1P1W - chains A and B; structure by X-ray diffraction, 1.80 A resolution.

[Chain A (and B)]
Protein: Glutamate receptor 2 precursor
Organism: Rattus norvegicus
Notes: fragment: ligand binding core (S1S2J); chain B of this document is another copy of the same molecule, construct and numbering; everything in this record applies to it too
UniProt: P19491 (GRIA2_RAT); the construct has insertions or renumbered stretches relative to UniProt, so the offset changes along the chain: 3-117 = UniProt 413-527; 120-263 = UniProt 653-796
Amino-acid sequence (263 residues; numbered 1 to 263; the number before each row is that of its first residue):
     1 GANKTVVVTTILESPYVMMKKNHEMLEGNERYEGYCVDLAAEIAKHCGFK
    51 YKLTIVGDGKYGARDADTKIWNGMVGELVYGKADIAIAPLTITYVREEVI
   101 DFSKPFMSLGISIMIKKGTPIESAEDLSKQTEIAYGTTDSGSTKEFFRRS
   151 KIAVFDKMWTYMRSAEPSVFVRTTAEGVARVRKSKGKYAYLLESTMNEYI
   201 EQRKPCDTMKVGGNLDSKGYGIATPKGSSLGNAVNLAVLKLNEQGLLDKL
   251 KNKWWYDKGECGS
Not modelled in the structure: 1-3, 262-263
Disulfides: C206-C261
Construct notes: cloning artifact (1-2); engineered mutation Y94 (Leu504 in P19491), T138 (Leu672 in P19491); insertion (118-119)
Ligand contacts: AMPA (AMQ; (S)-alpha-amino-3-hydroxy-5-methyl-4-isoxazolepropionic acid): E13, Y61, P89, L90, T91, R96, T138, G141, S142, T143, T174, L192, E193, M196, Y220
UniProt features mapped onto this chain:
  - binding site (L-glutamate): P89, T91, R96, S142, T143, E193
  - site: R64 (Interaction with the cone snail toxin Con-ikot-ikot), I121 (Crucial to convey clamshell closure to channel opening), R148 (Interaction with the cone snail toxin Con-ikot-ikot), K240 (Interaction with the cone snail toxin Con-ikot-ikot)
  - glycosylation: N3 (N-linked (GlcNAc...) asparagine)
  - modified residue (Phosphoserine): S150, S184

[Interface between chain A and chain B]
Pairs across the interface (26; chain A residue first):
  I92(A) - L239(B)  hydrophobic
  T93(A) - L239(B)
  T93(A) - E243(B)
  Y94(A) - L236(B)
  Y94(A) - K240(B)
  Y94(A) - E243(B)  hydrogen bond (backbone-side chain)
  E97(A) - K104(B)  salt bridge
  E97(A) - N235(B)  hydrogen bond
  E97(A) - L236(B)
  E97(A) - L239(B)
  F102(A) - K104(B)  hydrogen bond (backbone-side chain)
  S103(A) - K104(B)
  K104(A) - E97(B)  salt bridge
  K104(A) - F102(B)  hydrogen bond (side chain-backbone)
  K104(A) - S103(B)
  P105(A) - P105(B)
  S217(A) - N242(B)  hydrogen bond (backbone-side chain)
  N235(A) - E97(B)  hydrogen bond
  L236(A) - Y94(B)
  L236(A) - E97(B)
  L239(A) - I92(B)  hydrophobic
  L239(A) - E97(B)
  K240(A) - Y94(B)
  N242(A) - S217(B)  hydrogen bond (side chain-backbone)
  E243(A) - T93(B)
  E243(A) - Y94(B)  hydrogen bond (side chain-backbone)
Other interface residues (no listed pair), chain A (19 interface residues in all): E98, S108, F146, D248
Other interface residues (no listed pair), chain B (19 interface residues in all): S108, L215, D216, D248

[Summary]
Chain A and chain B each contribute 19 residues to their interface; the contacts include 8 hydrogen bonds and
2 salt bridges. Among the polar pairs are E97(A)-K104(B), Y94(A)-E243(B) and E97(A)-N235(B). Bound to chain A:
AMPA. UniProt lists 6 L-glutamate-binding residues on chain A.
Both chains are Glutamate receptor 2 precursor (Rattus norvegicus). Entry 1P1W (Crystal structure of the GluR2
ligand-binding core (S1S2J) with the L483Y and L650T mutations and in ...) was determined by X-ray
diffraction, deposited together with 1P1N, 1P1O, 1P1Q and 1P1U.
